4V2M - chains A and B; structure by X-ray diffraction, 1.84 A resolution.

Chain A (and B):
Name: Thioredoxin
From: Litopenaeus vannamei
Notes: EC 1.8.1.9; chain B of this document is another copy of the same molecule, construct and numbering; everything in this record applies to it too
Reference sequence: B1PWB9 (B1PWB9_LITVA); numbering as in UniProt (aligned over 1-105)
Chain sequence (105 residues; numbered 1 to 105; the number before each row is that of its first residue):
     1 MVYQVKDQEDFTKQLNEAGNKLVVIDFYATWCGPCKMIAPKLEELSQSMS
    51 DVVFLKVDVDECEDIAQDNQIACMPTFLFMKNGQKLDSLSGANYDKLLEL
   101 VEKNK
Differences from the reference sequence: engineered mutation Phe11 (Ser in B1PWB9)
What the authors report for this chain:
  - self-association interface (contacts with another copy of this molecule); pairs are residue here / residue on that copy: Cys73-Cys73 (disulfide)
  - conformationally variable residues (side-chain flip): Cys32, Cys35
  - catalytic residues: Cys32, Cys35 (citing earlier work)

How chain A and chain B interact:
Cross-chain cystine bridges: Cys73(A)-Cys73(B)
Residue-residue contacts - 25 pairs, chain A then chain B:
  Thr30(A) - Glu63(B)
  Trp31(A) - Val59(B)  hydrophobic
  Trp31(A) - Glu63(B)
  Trp31(A) - Ala66(B)  hydrophobic
  Trp31(A) - Gln67(B)
  Trp31(A) - Ile71(B)
  Lys36(A) - Gln67(B)
  Val59(A) - Trp31(B)  hydrophobic
  Val59(A) - Asp60(B)
  Asp60(A) - Asp60(B)
  Asp60(A) - Glu63(B)
  Glu63(A) - Thr30(B)
  Glu63(A) - Trp31(B)
  Glu63(A) - Asp60(B)
  Ala66(A) - Trp31(B)  hydrophobic
  Gln67(A) - Thr30(B)
  Gln67(A) - Trp31(B)
  Gln67(A) - Lys36(B)
  Ile71(A) - Trp31(B)
  Ala72(A) - Cys73(B)
  Ala72(A) - Met74(B)  hydrogen bond (backbone-backbone)
  Cys73(A) - Ala72(B)
  Cys73(A) - Cys73(B)  disulfide
  Met74(A) - Trp31(B)  hydrophobic
  Met74(A) - Ala72(B)  hydrogen bond (backbone-backbone)
Also at the interface, not in a pair above, chain A (13 interface residues in all): Cys32
Also at the interface, not in a pair above, chain B (14 interface residues in all): Cys32, Pro34

Summary:
13 residues of chain A and 14 residues of chain B are in contact; the contacts include 1 disulfide bond and 2
hydrogen bonds. Its one hydrogen bond, Ala72(A)-Met74(B), is backbone to backbone. From the paper: catalytic
residues Cys32(A) and Cys35(A); conformational variability at Cys32(A) and Cys35(A).
Chain A and chain B are both Thioredoxin (Litopenaeus vannamei); the structure, Crystallographic structure of
thioredoxin from Litopenaeus vannamei: Radiation damage effect at 34 MGy, focused in disulfide ..., was
determined by X-ray diffraction together with 4V2L and 4V2N from the same study.
